Entry 6A38 (X-ray diffraction, 2.69 A resolution); this record covers chains A and C of the 4 polymer chains in the assembly.

Chain A:
Name: GTP-binding nuclear protein Ran
Organism: Homo sapiens
UniProtKB: P62826 (RAN_HUMAN); residues 1-216 here = UniProt positions 1-216
Amino-acid sequence (235 residues; row label = number of the first residue in the row; numbers below 1 keep their minus sign (Gly-18 is residue -18)):
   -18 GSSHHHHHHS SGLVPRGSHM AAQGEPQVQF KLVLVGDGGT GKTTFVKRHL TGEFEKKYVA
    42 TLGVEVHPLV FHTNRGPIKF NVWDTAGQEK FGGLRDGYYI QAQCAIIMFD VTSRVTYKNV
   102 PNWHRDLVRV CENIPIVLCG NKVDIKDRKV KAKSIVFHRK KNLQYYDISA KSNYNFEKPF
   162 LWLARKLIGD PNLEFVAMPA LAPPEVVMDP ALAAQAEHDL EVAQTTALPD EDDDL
Disordered / not traced: -18 to 6
Construct notes: expression tag (-18 to 0); engineered mutation Ala197 (Tyr in P62826)
Swiss-Prot annotation at these positions:
  - region: Lys37 to Val45 (Switch-I), Gly68 to Gln84 (Switch-II), Asp211 to Leu216 (Interaction with RANBP1)
  - binding site (GTP): Asp18 to Thr25, Glu36 to Thr42, Gly68, Asn122 to Asp125, Ser150 to Lys152
  - site: Gln69 (Essential for GTP hydrolysis)
  - modified residue: Ala2 (N-acetylalanine), Thr24 (Phosphothreonine), Lys37 (N6-acetyllysine), Lys60 (N6-acetyllysine), Lys71 (N6-acetyllysine), Lys99 (N6-acetyllysine), Lys134 (N6-acetyllysine), Lys159 (N6-acetyllysine)
  - cross-link (Glycyl lysine isopeptide (Lys-Gly)): Lys71 (interchain with G-Cter in SUMO2), Lys152 (interchain with G-Cter in SUMO2)
Bound ions: Mg2+: Thr24, Thr42 (together with GTP)
Small-molecule neighbours: GTP: Asp18, Gly19, Gly20, Thr21, Gly22, Lys23, Thr24, Thr25, Phe35, Glu36, Lys37, Lys38, Tyr39, Val40, Ala41, Thr42, Asp65, Thr66, Ala67, Gly68, Gln69, Asn122, Lys123, Asp125, Ile126, Ser150, Ala151, Lys152

Chain C:
Name: Exportin-1
Organism: Saccharomyces cerevisiae
Notes: fragment: lacking C-terminal inhibitory tail and H9 loop
UniProtKB: P30822 (XPO1_YEAST); numbering as in UniProt; present here: 1-376, 414-440, 462-1058
Amino-acid sequence (1003 residues; row label = number of the first residue in the row; note: 58 numbers in that range are skipped by the numbering (no residue carries them; nothing is unmodelled there); numbers below 1 keep their minus sign (Gly-2 is residue -2)):
    -2 GGSMEGILDF SNDLDIALLD QVVSTFYQGS GVQQKQAQEI LTKFQDNPDA WQKADQILQF
    58 STNPQSKFIA LSILDKLITR KWKLLPNDHR IGIRNFVVGM IISMCQDDEV FKTQKNLINK
   118 SDLTLVQILK QEWPQNWPEF IPELIGSSSS SVNVCENNMI VLKLLSEEVF DFSAEQMTQA
   178 KALHLKNSMS KEFEQIFKLC FQVLEQGSSS SLIVATLESL LRYLHWIPYR YIYETNILEL
   238 LSTKFMTSPD TRAITLKCLT EVSNLKIPQD NDLIKRQTVL FFQNTLQQIA TSVMPVTADL
   298 KATYANANGN DQSFLQDLAM FLTTYLARNR ALLESDESLR ELLLNAHQYL IQLSKIEERE
   358 LFKTTLDYWH NLVADLFYE
   414 PLKKHIYEEI CSQLRLVIIE NMVRPEE
   462 IQLYKSEREV LVYLTHLNVI DTEEIMISKL ARQIDGSEWS WHNINTLSWA IGSISGTMSE
   522 DTEKRFVVTV IKDLLGLCEQ KRGKDNKAVV ASDIMYVVGQ YPRFLKAHWN FLRTVILKLF
   582 EFMHETHEGV QDMACDTFIK IVQKCKYHFV IQQPRESEPF IQTIIRDIQK TTADLQPQQV
   642 HTFYKACGII ISEERSVAER NRLLSDLMQL PNMAWDTIVE QSTANPTLLL DSETVKIIAN
   702 IIKTNVAVCT SMGADFYPQL GHIYYNMLQL YRAVSSMISA QVAAEGLIAT KTPKVRGLRT
   762 IKKEILKLVE TYISKARNLD DVVKVLVEPL LNAVLEDYMN NVPDARDAEV LNCMTTVVEK
   822 VGHMIPQGVI LILQSVFECT LDMINKDFTE YPEHRVEFYK LLKVINEKSF AAFLELPPAA
   882 FKLFVDAICW AFKHNNRDVE VNGLQIALDL VKNIERMGNV PFANEFHKNY FFIFVSETFF
   942 VLTDSDHKSG FSKQALLLMK LISLVYDNKI SVPLYQEAEV PQGTSNQVYL SQYLANMLSN
  1002 AFPHLTSEQI ASFLSALTKQ CKDLVVFKGT LRDFLVQIKE VGGDPTDYLF AEDKENA
Disordered / not traced: -2, 1053-1058
Construct notes: expression tag (-2 to 0); engineered mutation Gly537 (Asp in P30822), Cys539 (Thr in P30822), Glu540 (Val in P30822), Gln541 (Lys in P30822), Cys1022 (Tyr in P30822)
Bound ions: Na+: Tyr465, Trp510, Tyr557

How chain A and chain C interact:
Contacting residue pairs (50; chain A residue first):
  Val45(A) - Gln35(C)
  Val47(A) - Gln31(C)
  Trp64(A) - Phe23(C)  hydrophobic
  Trp64(A) - Tyr24(C)  hydrophobic
  Trp64(A) - Gln31(C)
  Lys71(A) - Asp947(C)  salt bridge
  Gly74(A) - Gln42(C)  hydrogen bond (backbone-side chain)
  Leu75(A) - Phe23(C)  hydrophobic
  Leu75(A) - Leu38(C)
  Leu75(A) - Gln42(C)
  Arg76(A) - Lys73(C)
  Asp77(A) - Phe65(C)
  Asp77(A) - Lys117(C)  salt bridge
  Gly78(A) - Tyr24(C)  hydrogen bond (backbone-side chain)
  Gly78(A) - Phe65(C)
  Tyr79(A) - Phe23(C)  hydrophobic
  Tyr79(A) - Gln35(C)  hydrogen bond
  Ile81(A) - Tyr24(C)
  Ile81(A) - Gln62(C)
  Ile81(A) - Phe65(C)  hydrophobic
  Gln82(A) - Gln62(C)
  Asn103(A) - Glu172(C)  hydrogen bond
  Arg106(A) - Glu165(C)
  Arg106(A) - Phe169(C)
  Arg106(A) - Gln173(C)
  Arg110(A) - Leu120(C)
  Arg110(A) - Leu161(C)
  Arg110(A) - Glu164(C)  salt bridge
  Arg110(A) - Glu165(C)  salt bridge
  Val111(A) - Phe65(C)  hydrophobic
  Val111(A) - Asn113(C)
  Glu113(A) - Asn116(C)  hydrogen bond
  His139(A) - Glu357(C)  salt bridge
  Arg140(A) - Met317(C)
  Arg140(A) - Thr361(C)  hydrogen bond
  Arg140(A) - Asp364(C)  salt bridge
  Lys141(A) - Lys254(C)  hydrogen bond (backbone-side chain)
  Lys141(A) - Glu258(C)  salt bridge
  Lys141(A) - Met317(C)
  Asn143(A) - Lys254(C)
  Asn143(A) - Ser310(C)
  Asn143(A) - Gln313(C)  hydrogen bond
  Asn143(A) - Asp314(C)  hydrogen bond
  Gln145(A) - Glu355(C)  hydrogen bond
  Tyr146(A) - Glu357(C)
  Lys167(A) - Gln309(C)  hydrogen bond
  Pro172(A) - Ala302(C)
  Thr206(A) - Ile749(C)
  Ala208(A) - Lys752(C)
  Glu212(A) - Arg757(C)
Other interface residues (no listed pair), chain A (36 interface residues in all): Leu43, Gly44, Val96, Lys99, Pro102, Asn114, Ala133, Lys134
Other interface residues (no listed pair), chain C (48 interface residues in all): Gln25, Thr39, Ile66, Ser69, Lys112, Thr257, Asn261, Asn303, Ala304, Asn307, Lys360, Gln463, Ser950

Overview:
36 residues of chain A and 48 residues of chain C are in contact; the contacts include 11 hydrogen bonds and 7
salt bridges. Polar pairs include Lys71(A)-Asp947(C), Asp77(A)-Lys117(C) and Arg110(A)-Glu164(C). Ligands of
chain A: GTP. From UniProt: 23 GTP-binding residues on chain A.
Here chain A is GTP-binding nuclear protein Ran (Homo sapiens) and chain C is Exportin-1 (Saccharomyces
cerevisiae). Entry 6A38 (MVM NS2 NES in complex with CRM1-Ran-RanBP1) was determined by X-ray diffraction
together with 9VM1, 6A3A, 6A3B, 6A3C and 6A3E from the same study.
